8JL9 - chains C and I of the 10 polymer chains in the assembly; structure by electron microscopy, 2.65 A resolution.

== Chain C ==
Name: Histone H2A type 1-B/E
Organism: Homo sapiens
UniProtKB: P04908 (H2A1B_HUMAN); residues 0-129 here correspond to UniProt positions 1-130 (UniProt number = residue number + 1)
Chain sequence (133 residues; row label = number of the first residue in the row; numbers below 1 keep their minus sign (Gly-3 is residue -3)):
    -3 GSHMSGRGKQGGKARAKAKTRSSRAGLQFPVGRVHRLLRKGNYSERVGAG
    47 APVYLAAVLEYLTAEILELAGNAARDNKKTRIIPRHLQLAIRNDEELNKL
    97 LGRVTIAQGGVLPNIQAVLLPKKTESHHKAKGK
Not modelled in the structure: -3 to 9, 118-129
Construct notes: expression tag (-3 to -1)
Curated features (UniProtKB/Swiss-Prot):
  - modified residue: Ser1 (N-acetylserine), Arg3 (Citrulline), Lys5 (N6-(2-hydroxyisobutyryl)lysine), Lys9 (N6-(2-hydroxyisobutyryl)lysine), Lys13 (N6-(beta-hydroxybutyryl)lysine), Lys36 (N6-(2-hydroxyisobutyryl)lysine), Lys74 (N6-(2-hydroxyisobutyryl)lysine), Lys75 (N6-(2-hydroxyisobutyryl)lysine), Lys95 (N6-(2-hydroxyisobutyryl)lysine), Gln104 (N5-methylglutamine), Lys118 (N6-(2-hydroxyisobutyryl)lysine), Lys119 (N6-crotonyllysine), Thr120 (Phosphothreonine), Lys125 (N6-crotonyllysine)
  - cross-link (Glycyl lysine isopeptide (Lys-Gly)): Lys13 (interchain with G-Cter in ubiquitin), Lys15 (interchain with G-Cter in ubiquitin), Lys119 (interchain with G-Cter in ubiquitin)

== Chain I ==
Molecule: 193-nt DNA strand
Organism: synthetic construct
Sequence (193 nucleotides; numbered -96 to 96; the number before each row is that of its first residue; numbers below 1 keep their minus sign (DA-96 is residue -96)):
   -96 ATCACGTAATATTGGCCAGCTAGGATCACAATCCCGGTGCCGAGGCCGCT
   -46 CAATTGGTCGTAGACAGCTCTAGCACCGCTTAAACGCACGTACGGAATCC
     4 GTACGTGCGTTTAAGCGGTGCTAGAGCTGTCTACGACCAATTGAGCGGCC
    54 TCGGCACCGGGATTGTGATCCTAGCTGGCCAATATTACGTGAT
Not modelled in the structure: -96 to -78, 78-96

== How chain C and chain I interact ==
Contacting residue pairs (12; chain C residue first):
  Arg11(C) with DT-43(I), hydrogen bond to the base; DT-42(I), hydrogen bond to the sugar
  Ala12(C) with DG-41(I), hydrogen bond to the phosphate
  Lys13(C) with DT-42(I), phosphate contact
  Ala14(C) with DT-43(I), phosphate contact
  Lys15(C) with DT-43(I), phosphate contact; DT-42(I), hydrogen bond to the phosphate
  Arg17(C) with DT-43(I), salt bridge to the phosphate
  Arg20(C) with DT-42(I), salt bridge to the phosphate
  Arg29(C) with DA-44(I), phosphate contact
  Arg32(C) with DA-44(I), salt bridge to the phosphate
  Arg77(C) with DA-54(I), sugar contact
Also at the interface, not in a pair above, chain C (13 interface residues in all): Thr16, Gly28, Arg42
Also at the interface, not in a pair above, chain I (7 interface residues in all): DG-37, DA-35

== Summary ==
The interface between chain C and chain I involves 13 residues on one side and 7 on the other, with 4 hydrogen
bonds and 3 salt bridges. Polar pairs include Arg11(C)-DT-43(I), Arg11(C)-DT-42(I) and Ala12(C)-DG-41(I).
Chain C is Histone H2A type 1-B/E (Homo sapiens) and chain I is a 193-nt DNA strand (synthetic construct); the
structure, Cryo-EM structure of the human nucleosome with scFv, was determined by electron microscopy together
with 8JLA, 8JLB and 8JLD from the same study.
